8RWK - chains A and C of the 4 polymer chains in the assembly; structure by electron microscopy, 3.80 A resolution.

== Chain A (and C) ==
Protein: Potassium-activated aldehyde dehydrogenase, mitochondrial
From: Saccharomyces cerevisiae SK1
Notes: EC 1.2.1.-, 1.2.1.4; chain C of this document is another copy of the same molecule, construct and numbering; everything in this record applies to it too
Reference sequence: P46367 (ALDH4_YEAST); residue numbers follow UniProt; this construct covers 1-519
Sequence (519 residues; numbered 1 to 519; the number before each row is that of its first residue):
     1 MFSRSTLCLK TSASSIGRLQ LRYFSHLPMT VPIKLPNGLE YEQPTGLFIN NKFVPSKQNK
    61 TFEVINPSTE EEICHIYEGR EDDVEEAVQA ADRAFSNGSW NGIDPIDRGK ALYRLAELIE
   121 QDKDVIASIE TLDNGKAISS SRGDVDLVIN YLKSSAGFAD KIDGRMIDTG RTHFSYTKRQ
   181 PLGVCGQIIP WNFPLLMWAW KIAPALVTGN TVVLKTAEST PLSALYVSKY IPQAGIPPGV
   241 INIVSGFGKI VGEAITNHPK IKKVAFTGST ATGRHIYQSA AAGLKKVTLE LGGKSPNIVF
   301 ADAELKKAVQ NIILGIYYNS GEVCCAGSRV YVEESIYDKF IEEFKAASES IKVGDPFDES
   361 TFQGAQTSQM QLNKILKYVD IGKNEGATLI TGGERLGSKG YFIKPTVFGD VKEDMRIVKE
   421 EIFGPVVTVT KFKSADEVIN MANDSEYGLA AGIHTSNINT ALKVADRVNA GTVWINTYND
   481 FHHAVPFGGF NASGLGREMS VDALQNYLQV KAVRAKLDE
Not modelled in the structure: 1-24
Residues lining bound ligands: NADP (NAP; NADP nicotinamide-adenine-dinucleotide phosphate): Ile188, Ile189, Pro190, Trp191, Asn192, Lys215, Glu218, Phe247, Gly248, Lys249, Gly252, Glu253, Phe266, Thr267, Gly268, Ser269, Thr272, His275, Gly292, Cys324, Met370, Gln371, Lys374, Glu421, Phe423

== Chain A / chain C interface ==
Pairs across the interface - 27 pairs, chain A then chain C:
  Asp104(A) - His482(C)  salt bridge
  Ile106(A) - Asn150(C)
  Ile106(A) - His483(C)
  Lys110(A) - Asn150(C)
  Tyr113(A) - Tyr113(C)  hydrophobic
  Asn150(A) - Ile106(C)
  Asn150(A) - Lys110(C)
  Ser154(A) - Asp160(C)  hydrogen bond
  Ser154(A) - Lys161(C)  hydrogen bond
  Phe158(A) - Lys161(C)
  Asp160(A) - Ser154(C)  hydrogen bond
  Asp160(A) - His483(C)  salt bridge
  Lys161(A) - Ser154(C)  hydrogen bond
  Lys161(A) - Phe158(C)
  Phe174(A) - Leu462(C)  hydrophobic
  Asn459(A) - Leu517(C)
  Asn459(A) - Asp518(C)
  Asn459(A) - Glu519(C)
  Leu462(A) - Phe174(C)  hydrophobic
  Lys463(A) - Glu519(C)  salt bridge
  His482(A) - Asp104(C)  salt bridge
  His483(A) - Ile106(C)
  His483(A) - Asp160(C)  salt bridge
  Leu517(A) - Asn459(C)
  Asp518(A) - Asn459(C)
  Glu519(A) - Asn459(C)
  Glu519(A) - Lys463(C)  salt bridge
Other interface residues (no listed pair), chain A (22 interface residues in all): Lys153, Gly157, Arg171, Arg467
Other interface residues (no listed pair), chain C (22 interface residues in all): Lys153, Gly157, Arg171, Arg467

== Summary ==
Chain A and chain C each contribute 22 residues to their interface, with 4 hydrogen bonds and 6 salt bridges.
Polar pairs include Asp104(A)-His482(C), Asp160(A)-His483(C) and Lys463(A)-Glu519(C). Chain A binds NADP.
Both chains are Potassium-activated aldehyde dehydrogenase, mitochondrial (Saccharomyces cerevisiae SK1).
Entry 8RWK (cryoEM structure of the central Ald4 filament) was determined by electron microscopy together with
8RWJ from the same study.
